PDB entry 8Y34 | electron microscopy, 3.11 A resolution | chains A and B

Chain A (and B):
Molecule: SIR2-like domain-containing protein
From: Bacillus subtilis
Notes: chain B of this document is another copy of the same molecule, construct and numbering; everything in this record applies to it too
UniProtKB: D4G637 (D4G637_BACNB); residue numbers follow UniProt; this construct covers 1-1005
Amino-acid sequence (1005 residues; each row starts with the number of its first residue):
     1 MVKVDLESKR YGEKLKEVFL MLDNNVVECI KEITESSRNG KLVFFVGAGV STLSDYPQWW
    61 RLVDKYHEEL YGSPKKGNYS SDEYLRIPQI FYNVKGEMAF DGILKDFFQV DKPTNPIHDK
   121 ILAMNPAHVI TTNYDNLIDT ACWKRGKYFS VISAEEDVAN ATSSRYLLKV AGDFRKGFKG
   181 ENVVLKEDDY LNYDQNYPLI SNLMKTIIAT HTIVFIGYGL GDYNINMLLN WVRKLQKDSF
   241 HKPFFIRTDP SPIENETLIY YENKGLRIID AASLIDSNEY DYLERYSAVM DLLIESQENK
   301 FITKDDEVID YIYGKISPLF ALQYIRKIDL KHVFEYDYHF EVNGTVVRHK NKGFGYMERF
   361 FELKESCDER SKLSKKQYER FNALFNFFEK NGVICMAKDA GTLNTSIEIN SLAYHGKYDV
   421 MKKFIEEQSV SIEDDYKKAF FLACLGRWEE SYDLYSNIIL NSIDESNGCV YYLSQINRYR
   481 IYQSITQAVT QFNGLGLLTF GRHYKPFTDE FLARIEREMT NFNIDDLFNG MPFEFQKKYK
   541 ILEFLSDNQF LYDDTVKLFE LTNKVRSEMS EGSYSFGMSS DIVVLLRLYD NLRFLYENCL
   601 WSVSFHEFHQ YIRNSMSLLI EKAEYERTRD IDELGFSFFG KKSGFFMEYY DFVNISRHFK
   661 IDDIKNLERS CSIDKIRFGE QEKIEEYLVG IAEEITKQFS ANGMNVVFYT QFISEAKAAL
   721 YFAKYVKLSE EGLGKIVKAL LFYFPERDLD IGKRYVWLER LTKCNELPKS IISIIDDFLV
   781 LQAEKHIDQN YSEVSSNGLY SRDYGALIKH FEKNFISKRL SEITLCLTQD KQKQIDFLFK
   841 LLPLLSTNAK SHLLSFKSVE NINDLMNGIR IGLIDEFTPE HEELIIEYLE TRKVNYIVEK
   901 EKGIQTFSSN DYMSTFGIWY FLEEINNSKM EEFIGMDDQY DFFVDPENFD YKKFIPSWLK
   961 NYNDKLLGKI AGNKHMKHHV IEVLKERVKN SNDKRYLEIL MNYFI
Unresolved in the structure: 1-11, 494-502, 567-577, 627-643, 899-909 (chain B: 1-5, 495-503, 566-576, 633-643, 899-911)
Differences from the reference sequence: engineered mutation A171 (His in D4G637)
What the authors report for this chain:
  - catalytic residues: N133, Y134, D135 (by similarity / conservation)
  - mutagenesis - R86E, H171A: decreased catalytic activity
  - mutagenesis - Y134A, D135A, N202A, L1000A/M1001A: decreased catalytic activity on TTP
  - mutagenesis - Y260E: unchanged catalytic activity
  - mutagenesis - R86E: decreased stability

Interface between chain A and chain B:
Residue-residue contacts (130; chain A residue first):
  A123(A) with N521(B), hydrogen bond (backbone-side chain)
  N125(A) with N521(B), hydrogen bond (side chain-backbone)
  W143(A) with L460(B), hydrogen bond (side chain-backbone); I463(B)
  K144(A) with L460(B)
  R145(A) with E518(B)
  G146(A) with I463(B); Y471(B), hydrogen bond (backbone-side chain); Q475(B), hydrogen bond (backbone-side chain)
  Y148(A) with G530(B); P532(B)
  E155(A) with Q236(B); S239(B), hydrogen bond (backbone-side chain)
  V158(A) with T210(B)
  A159(A) with A209(B); S239(B)
  N160(A) with H241(B)
  T162(A) with P532(B); F533(B)
  S163(A) with G530(B); M531(B), hydrogen bond (side chain-backbone); P532(B); F533(B)
  S164(A) with F533(B)
  R165(A) with D526(B), salt bridge; G530(B)
  N196(A) with Q236(B), hydrogen bond (backbone-side chain)
  P198(A) with L235(B), hydrophobic
  L199(A) with A209(B), hydrophobic; W231(B), hydrophobic; L235(B), hydrophobic; S239(B)
  N202(A) with N202(B); K205(B); T206(B), hydrogen bond (backbone-side chain); W231(B)
  L203(A) with T206(B)
  K205(A) with N202(B)
  T206(A) with N202(B), hydrogen bond (side chain-backbone); L203(B); T206(B), hydrogen bond
  A209(A) with A159(B); L199(B), hydrophobic
  T210(A) with V158(B)
  W231(A) with L199(B), hydrophobic
  L235(A) with P198(B), hydrophobic; L199(B), hydrophobic
  Q236(A) with N196(B), hydrogen bond (side chain-backbone); P198(B)
  S239(A) with E155(B); A159(B); L199(B)
  H241(A) with A159(B); N160(B)
  Q297(A) with N521(B), hydrogen bond
  I459(A) with W143(B)
  L460(A) with T140(B); K144(B)
  S462(A) with W143(B)
  I463(A) with W143(B)
  Y471(A) with W143(B), hydrogen bond (side chain-backbone); G146(B)
  Q475(A) with W143(B), hydrogen bond (side chain-backbone); G146(B)
  R478(A) with K144(B), hydrogen bond (side chain-backbone)
  R517(A) with R145(B)
  E518(A) with R145(B), hydrogen bond (backbone-side chain)
  N521(A) with A123(B); K352(B)
  F522(A) with R145(B); G146(B)
  L527(A) with G146(B)
  G530(A) with Y148(B)
  M531(A) with S163(B)
  P532(A) with Y148(B), hydrophobic; T162(B)
  F533(A) with T162(B); S164(B)
  E534(A) with T162(B)
  N548(A) with D553(B)
  Q549(A) with Q549(B), hydrogen bond; Y552(B)
  Y552(A) with Q549(B); Y552(B), hydrophobic; T555(B); E607(B), hydrogen bond
  T555(A) with F559(B)
  V556(A) with Q610(B)
  L558(A) with F559(B), hydrophobic
  F559(A) with T555(B); F559(B), hydrophobic; N614(B); L618(B), hydrophobic
  N563(A) with E621(B), hydrogen bond; N666(B), hydrogen bond (backbone-side chain)
  R566(A) with E621(B), salt bridge
  Q610(A) with F559(B); E560(B), hydrogen bond; N563(B)
  Y611(A) with F559(B), hydrophobic
  R613(A) with T562(B); N563(B)
  N614(A) with F559(B); T562(B), hydrogen bond
  Y625(A) with N992(B), hydrogen bond (backbone-side chain); K994(B)
  E626(A) with N992(B), hydrogen bond (backbone-side chain)
  D662(A) with V565(B)
  N666(A) with K564(B); V565(B); Y625(B)
  R669(A) with Y625(B)
  I955(A) with I631(B); D632(B)
  P956(A) with D630(B); I631(B)
  S957(A) with I631(B), hydrogen bond (side chain-backbone)
  I981(A) with I1005(B)
  K985(A) with M1001(B)
  V988(A) with M1001(B), hydrophobic
  K989(A) with E998(B), salt bridge
  N990(A) with T628(B)
  S991(A) with I631(B)
  Y996(A) with I631(B)
  M1001(A) with K985(B); V988(B), hydrophobic
  I1005(A) with I981(B); K985(B); L1000(B), hydrophobic; I1005(B)
Interface residues without a listed pair, chain A (91 interface residues in all): K41, K147, E156, A161, Y166, K234, D547, E560, H606, E607, E624, D663, E986, L997
Interface residues without a listed pair, chain B (92 interface residues in all): N125, C142, K147, E156, A161, Y166, Q195, K234, F240, Q297, I459, D464, R478, T520, L551, V556, L558, S617, R627, R669, K989, L997

Summary:
91 residues of chain A face 92 of chain B across their interface, with 26 hydrogen bonds and 3 salt bridges.
Polar contacts include R165(A)-D526(B), R566(A)-E621(B) and K989(A)-E998(B). The paper reports catalytic
residues N133(A), Y134(A) and D135(A); Y134A, D135A and N202A of chain A, among others, reduce catalytic
activity on TTP; 7 substitutions were tested in all.
Both chains are SIR2-like domain-containing protein (Bacillus subtilis). Entry 8Y34 (Cryo-EM structure of
anti-phage defense associated DSR2 (H171A) (map2)) was determined by electron microscopy together with 8Y13,
8Y3M, 8Y3W, 8Y3Y and 8ZC9 from the same study.
